9IXM - chains B and D of the 6 polymer chains in the assembly; structure by electron microscopy, 3.26 A resolution.

== Chain B ==
Molecule: DdmE
Amino-acid sequence (715 residues; numbered 1 to 715; the number before each row is that of its first residue):
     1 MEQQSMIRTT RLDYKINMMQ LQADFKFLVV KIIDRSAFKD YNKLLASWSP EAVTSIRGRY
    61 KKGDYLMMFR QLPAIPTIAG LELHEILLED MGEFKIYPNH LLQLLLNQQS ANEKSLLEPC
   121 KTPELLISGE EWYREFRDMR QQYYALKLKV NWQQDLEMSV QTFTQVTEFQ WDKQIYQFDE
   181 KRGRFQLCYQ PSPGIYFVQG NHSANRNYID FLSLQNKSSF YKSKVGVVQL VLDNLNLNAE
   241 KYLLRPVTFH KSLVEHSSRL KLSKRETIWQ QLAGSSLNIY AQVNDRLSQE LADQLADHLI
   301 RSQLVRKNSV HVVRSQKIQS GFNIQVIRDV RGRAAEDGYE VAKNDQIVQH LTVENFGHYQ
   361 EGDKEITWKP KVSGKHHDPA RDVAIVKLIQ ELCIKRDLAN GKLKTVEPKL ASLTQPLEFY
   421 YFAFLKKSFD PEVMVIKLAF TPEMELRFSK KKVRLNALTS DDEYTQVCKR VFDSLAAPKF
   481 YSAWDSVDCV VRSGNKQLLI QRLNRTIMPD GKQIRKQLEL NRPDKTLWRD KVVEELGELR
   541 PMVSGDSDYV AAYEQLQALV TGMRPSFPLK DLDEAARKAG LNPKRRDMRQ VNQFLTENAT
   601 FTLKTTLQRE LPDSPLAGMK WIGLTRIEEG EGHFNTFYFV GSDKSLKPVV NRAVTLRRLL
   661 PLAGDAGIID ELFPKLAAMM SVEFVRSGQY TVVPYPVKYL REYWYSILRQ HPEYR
Not modelled in the structure: 1-2

== Chain D ==
Molecule: 15-nt DNA strand
Sequence (15 nucleotides; each row starts with the number of its first residue):
     1 TGACGGCTCT AATCT
Ion coordination: Mg2+: DT1, DA3

== Interface between chain B and chain D ==
Pairs across the interface - 51 pairs, chain B then chain D:
  Arg-35(B) / DT15(D)  base contact
  Arg-59(B) / DC14(D)  hydrogen bond to the phosphate
  Arg-59(B) / DT15(D)  salt bridge to the phosphate
  Lys-61(B) / DT15(D)  phosphate contact
  Ser-159(B) / DT8(D)  phosphate contact
  Val-160(B) / DT8(D)  hydrogen bond to the phosphate
  Val-160(B) / DC9(D)  phosphate contact
  Thr-162(B) / DC9(D)  hydrogen bond to the phosphate
  Asn-201(B) / DC9(D)  hydrogen bond to the phosphate
  Asn-201(B) / DT10(D)  hydrogen bond to the phosphate
  His-202(B) / DT10(D)  salt bridge to the phosphate
  Arg-206(B) / DT8(D)  base contact
  Arg-206(B) / DC9(D)  phosphate contact
  Asn-207(B) / DT8(D)  sugar contact
  Asn-207(B) / DC9(D)  hydrogen bond to the phosphate
  Tyr-208(B) / DG6(D)  base contact
  Lys-224(B) / DT8(D)  salt bridge to the phosphate
  Asp-329(B) / DT1(D)  base contact
  Arg-331(B) / DT1(D)  base contact
  Tyr-339(B) / DT1(D)  hydrogen bond to the phosphate
  Gln-349(B) / DT1(D)  hydrogen bond to the phosphate
  His-350(B) / DT1(D)  salt bridge to the phosphate
  His-350(B) / DG2(D)  phosphate contact
  Leu-351(B) / DT1(D)  phosphate contact
  Leu-351(B) / DG2(D)  phosphate contact
  Thr-352(B) / DT1(D)  hydrogen bond to the phosphate
  Thr-352(B) / DG2(D)  hydrogen bond to the phosphate
  Asn-355(B) / DG2(D)  hydrogen bond to the phosphate
  Phe-356(B) / DG2(D)  base contact
  Ala-384(B) / DG2(D)  base contact
  Lys-387(B) / DG2(D)  base contact
  Lys-387(B) / DA3(D)  sugar contact
  Glu-391(B) / DA3(D)  sugar contact
  Lys-395(B) / DT1(D)  salt bridge to the phosphate
  Arg-652(B) / DG5(D)  base contact
  Arg-652(B) / DG6(D)  sugar contact
  Ala-653(B) / DG6(D)  sugar contact
  Ala-653(B) / DC7(D)  hydrogen bond to the phosphate
  Thr-655(B) / DG6(D)  hydrogen bond to the phosphate
  Arg-657(B) / DG6(D)  salt bridge to the phosphate
  Val-685(B) / DC4(D)  sugar contact
  Arg-686(B) / DG5(D)  sugar contact
  Ser-687(B) / DA3(D)  base contact
  Thr-691(B) / DG5(D)  hydrogen bond to the phosphate
  Val-692(B) / DG5(D)  hydrogen bond to the phosphate
  Val-692(B) / DG6(D)  phosphate contact
  Val-693(B) / DG5(D)  phosphate contact
  Lys-698(B) / DA3(D)  hydrogen bond to the phosphate
  Lys-698(B) / DC4(D)  salt bridge to the phosphate
  Arg-701(B) / DC4(D)  salt bridge to the phosphate
  Arg-701(B) / DG5(D)  salt bridge to the phosphate
Other interface residues (no listed pair), chain B (48 interface residues in all): Met-158, Gly-200, Ile-327, Val-348, His-358, Val-383, Leu-388, Phe-480, Arg-502, Thr-506, Glu-702

== In short ==
The interface between chain B and chain D involves 48 residues on one side and 12 on the other, with 16
hydrogen bonds and 9 salt bridges. Among the polar pairs are Arg-59(B)/DC14(D), Val-160(B)/DT8(D) and
Thr-162(B)/DC9(D). The Mg2+ site is built by DT1(D) and DA3(D).
Here chain B is DdmE and chain D is a 15-nt DNA strand. Entry 9IXM (Cryo-EM structure of Lactobacillus casei
DdmDE bound with DNA) was determined by electron microscopy, deposited together with 9IW3 and 9IX4.
